Entry 6XBM (electron microscopy, 3.14 A resolution); this record covers chains A and S of the 5 polymer chains in the assembly.

# Chain A
Molecule: Guanine nucleotide-binding protein G(i) subunit alpha-1
Organism: Homo sapiens
Reference sequence: P63096 (GNAI1_HUMAN); residues 1-354 here = UniProt positions 1-354
Amino-acid sequence (354 residues; row label = number of the first residue in the row):
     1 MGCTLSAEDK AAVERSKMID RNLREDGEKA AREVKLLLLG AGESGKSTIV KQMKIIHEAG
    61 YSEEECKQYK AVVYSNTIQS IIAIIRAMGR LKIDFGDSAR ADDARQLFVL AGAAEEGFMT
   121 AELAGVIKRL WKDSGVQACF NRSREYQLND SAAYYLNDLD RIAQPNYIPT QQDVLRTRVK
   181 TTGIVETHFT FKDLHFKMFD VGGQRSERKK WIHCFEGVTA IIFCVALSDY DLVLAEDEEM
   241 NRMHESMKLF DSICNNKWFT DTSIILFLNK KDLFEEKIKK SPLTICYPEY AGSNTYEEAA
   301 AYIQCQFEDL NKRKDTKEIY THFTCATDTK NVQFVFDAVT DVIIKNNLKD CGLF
Disordered / not traced: 1-4, 55-182, 234-240
Curated features (UniProtKB/Swiss-Prot):
  - region: Lys-35 to Thr-48 (G1 motif), Asp-173 to Thr-181 (G2 motif), Phe-196 to Arg-205 (G3 motif), Ile-265 to Asp-272 (G4 motif), Thr-324 to Thr-329 (G5 motif)
  - binding site (GTP): Glu-43 to Thr-48, Ser-151, Leu-175 to Thr-181, Asp-200 to Gln-204, Asn-269 to Asp-272, Ala-326
  - binding site (Mg(2+)): Ser-47, Thr-181
  - modified residue: Arg-178 (ADP-ribosylarginine), Gln-204 (Deamidated glutamine), Cys-351 (ADP-ribosylcysteine)
  - lipidation: Gly-2 (N-myristoyl glycine), Cys-3 (S-palmitoyl cysteine)
  - natural variant: Gly-40 (G40C: In NEDHISB; G40R: In NEDHISB), Gly-45 (G45D: In NEDHISB), Thr-48 (T48I: In NEDHISB; T48K: In NEDHISB), Gln-52 (Q52P: In NEDHISB), Ser-75 (deletion: In NEDHISB; uncertain significance), Gln-172 (deletion: In NEDHISB), Asp-173 (D173V: In NEDHISB), Glu-186 to Phe-189 (deletion: In NEDHISB; uncertain significance), Cys-224 (C224Y: In NEDHISB), Lys-270 (K270N: In NEDHISB; K270R: In NEDHISB), Asp-272 (D272G: In NEDHISB), Ala-326 (A326P: In NEDHISB), 1 further natural variant entry in UniProt
  - mutagenesis: Gly-42 (G42R: Abolishes switch to an activated conformation and dissociation from beta and gamma subunits upon GTP binding. Abolishes interaction with RGS family members), Glu-116 (E116L: Enhances interaction (inactive GDP-bound) with RGS14), Gln-147 (Q147L: Enhances interaction (inactive GDP-bound) with RGS14), Glu-245 (E245L: Enhances interaction (inactive GDP-bound) with RGS14)

# Chain S
Molecule: scFv16
Organism: Mus musculus
Notes: antibody fragment or engineered binder
Amino-acid sequence (259 residues; row label = number of the first residue in the row; note: 3 numbers in that range are skipped by the numbering (no residue carries them; nothing is unmodelled there); a row labelled like 120A-120O holds insertion residues (120A, then the next letters in order)):
     1 DVQLVESGGG LVQPGGSRKL SCSASGFAFS SFGMHWVRQA PEKGLEWVAY ISSGSGTIYY
    61 ADTVKGRFTI SRDDPKNTLF LQMTSLRSED TAMYYCVRSI YYYGSSPFDF WGQGTTLTVS
120A-120O SGGGGSGGGGSGGGG
   124 SDIVMTQATS SVPVTPGESV SISCRSSKSL LHSNGNTYLY WFLQRPGQSP QLLIYRMSNL
   184 ASGVPDRFSG SGSGTAFTLT ISRLEAEDVG VYYCMQHLEY PLTFGAGTKL ELKAAAHHHH
   244 HHHH
Disordered / not traced: 120A-120O, 236-247
Disulfide bonds: Cys-22/Cys-96, Cys-147/Cys-217

# Interface between chain A and chain S
Pairs across the interface - 25 pairs, chain A then chain S:
  Leu-5(A) with His-155(S)
  Ser-6(A) with His-155(S); Tyr-161(S), hydrogen bond
  Ala-7(A) with His-220(S); Leu-221(S), hydrogen bond (backbone-backbone); Tyr-223(S)
  Glu-8(A) with Tyr-101(S); Pro-107(S); Tyr-161(S); Tyr-163(S), hydrogen bond; Arg-179(S), salt bridge; His-220(S), salt bridge
  Asp-9(A) with Asn-157(S), hydrogen bond; Tyr-161(S), hydrogen bond
  Ala-11(A) with Tyr-101(S), hydrophobic
  Ala-12(A) with Tyr-101(S)
  Glu-14(A) with Ser-52(S), hydrogen bond; Ser-53(S); Gly-56(S); Thr-57(S), hydrogen bond
  Arg-15(A) with Ile-100(S); Tyr-101(S); Tyr-102(S)
  Met-18(A) with Ser-53(S); Gly-54(S)
Other interface residues (no listed pair), chain A (11 interface residues in all): Lys-10
Other interface residues (no listed pair), chain S (21 interface residues in all): Ser-31, Tyr-50, Tyr-59, Glu-222

# Overview
11 residues of chain A and 21 residues of chain S are in contact; the contacts include 7 hydrogen bonds and 2
salt bridges. Among the polar pairs are Glu-8(A)/Arg-179(S), Glu-8(A)/His-220(S) and Ser-6(A)/Tyr-161(S).
Here chain A is Guanine nucleotide-binding protein G(i) subunit alpha-1 (Homo sapiens) and chain S is scFv16
(Mus musculus). Entry 6XBM (Structure of human SMO-Gi complex with 24(S),25-EC) was determined by electron
microscopy, deposited together with 6XBJ, 6XBK and 6XBL.
